Entry 3CIY (X-ray diffraction, 3.41 A resolution); this record covers chains C and A of the 4 polymer chains in the assembly.

== Chain C ==
Molecule: 46-nt RNA strand
Sequence (46 nucleotides; numbered 1 to 46; the number before each row is that of its first residue):
     1 AUUCUGCGGAUUAUUUGGCAAAGGAAGCAUUGACACAUGCGCCAAU

== Chain A ==
Molecule: Toll-like receptor 3
From: Mus musculus
Notes: fragment: mouse TLR3 ectodomain
UniProt: Q99MB1 (TLR3_MOUSE); residues 27-703 here correspond to UniProt positions 28-704 (UniProt number = residue number + 1)
Sequence (697 residues; row label = number of the first residue in the row):
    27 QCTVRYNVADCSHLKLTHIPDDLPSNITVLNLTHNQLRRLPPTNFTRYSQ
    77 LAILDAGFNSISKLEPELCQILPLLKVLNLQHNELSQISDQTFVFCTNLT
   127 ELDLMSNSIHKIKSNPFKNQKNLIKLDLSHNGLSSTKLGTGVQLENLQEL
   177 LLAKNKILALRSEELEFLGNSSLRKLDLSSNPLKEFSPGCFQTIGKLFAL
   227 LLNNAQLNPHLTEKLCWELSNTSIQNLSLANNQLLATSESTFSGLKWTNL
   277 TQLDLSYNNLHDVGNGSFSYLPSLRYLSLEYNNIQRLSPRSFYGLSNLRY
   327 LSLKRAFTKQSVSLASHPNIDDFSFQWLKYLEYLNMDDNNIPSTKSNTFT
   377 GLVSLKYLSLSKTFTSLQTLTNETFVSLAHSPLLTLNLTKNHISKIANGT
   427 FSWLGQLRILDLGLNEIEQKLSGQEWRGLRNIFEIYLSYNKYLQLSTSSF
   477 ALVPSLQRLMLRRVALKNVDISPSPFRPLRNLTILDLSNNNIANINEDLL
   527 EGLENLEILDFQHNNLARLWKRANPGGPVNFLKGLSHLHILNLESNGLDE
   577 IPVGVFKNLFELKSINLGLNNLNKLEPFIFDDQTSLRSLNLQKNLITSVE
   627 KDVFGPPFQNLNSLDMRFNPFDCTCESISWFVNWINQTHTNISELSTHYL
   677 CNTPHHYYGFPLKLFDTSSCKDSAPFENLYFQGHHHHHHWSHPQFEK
Disordered / not traced: 27, 336-341, 547-549, 698-723
Cystine bridges: Cys28-Cys37, Cys95-Cys122, Cys649-Cys677, Cys651-Cys696
Covalent attachments: N-acetylglucosamine (NAG) linked to Asn70, Asn196, Asn275, Asn413, Asn424, Asn507; glycan linked to Asn252, Asn291, Asn398
Sequence notes: expression tag (704-723)
Swiss-Prot annotation at these positions:
  - glycosylation (N-linked (GlcNAc...) asparagine): Asn52, Asn57, Asn70, Asn124, Asn196, Asn247, Asn252, Asn275, Asn291, Asn398, Asn413, Asn424, Asn507, Asn662, Asn667
Reported in the primary citation:
  - binding site for the 46-nt RNA strand (chain C): His39, His60, Arg64, Phe84, Ser86, His108, Glu110, Asn515, Asn517, His539, Asn541, Arg544
  - mutagenesis - H39A, H60A: abolished signaling in response to dsRNA
  - mutagenesis - H108A: unchanged signaling
  - mutagenesis - H108E: abolished signaling
  - post-translational modification sites: Asn413
  - self-association interface (contacts with another copy of this molecule): Asn678 to His681
  - binding site for the 46-nt RNA strand: Arg64, Ser86, Glu110, Asn515, Asn517, His539, Asn541

== Interface between chain C and chain A ==
Residue-residue contacts - 20 pairs, chain C then chain A:
  C4(C) - Ser86(A)  base contact
  C4(C) - His108(A)  sugar contact
  C4(C) - Glu110(A)  sugar contact
  U5(C) - Asn61(A)  sugar contact
  U5(C) - Phe84(A)  hydrogen bond to the sugar
  U5(C) - Asn85(A)  sugar contact
  U5(C) - Ser86(A)  sugar contact
  U5(C) - His108(A)  salt bridge to the phosphate
  G6(C) - Lys41(A)  sugar contact
  G6(C) - His60(A)  salt bridge to the phosphate
  G6(C) - Asn61(A)  sugar contact
  G6(C) - Gln62(A)  base contact
  G6(C) - Phe84(A)  phosphate contact
  C7(C) - His39(A)  salt bridge to the phosphate
  G18(C) - Lys619(A)  phosphate contact
  C19(C) - Lys619(A)  phosphate contact
  G27(C) - Ala519(A)  sugar contact
  G27(C) - Asn520(A)  sugar contact
  G27(C) - Arg544(A)  hydrogen bond to the sugar
  C28(C) - Arg544(A)  sugar contact
Also at the interface, not in a pair above, chain C (9 interface residues in all): A26
Also at the interface, not in a pair above, chain A (17 interface residues in all): Asn517, Asn541, Leu595

== Summary ==
The interface between chain C and chain A involves 9 residues on one side and 17 on the other, with 2 hydrogen
bonds and 3 salt bridges. Polar pairs include U5(C)-Phe84(A), G27(C)-Arg544(A) and U5(C)-His108(A). From the
paper: a binding site for the 46-nt RNA strand (chain C) at His39(A), His60(A) and Arg64(A) among others; H39A
and H60A of chain A abolish signaling in response to dsRNA; 4 substitutions were tested in all.
Chain C is a 46-nt RNA strand and chain A is Toll-like receptor 3 (Mus musculus); the structure, Mouse
Toll-like receptor 3 ectodomain complexed with double-stranded RNA, was determined by X-ray diffraction,
deposited together with 3CIG.
